Entry 4YM5 (X-ray diffraction, 4.00 A resolution (low resolution: residue-level contacts below are approximate; hydrogen-bond / salt-bridge calls are withheld)); this record covers chains F and J of the 10 polymer chains in the assembly.

# Chain F
Name: Histone H4
Organism: Homo sapiens
UniProt: P62805 (H4_HUMAN); residues 0-102 here correspond to UniProt positions 1-103 (UniProt number = residue number + 1)
Sequence (106 residues; row label = number of the first residue in the row; numbers below 1 keep their minus sign (Gly-3 is residue -3)):
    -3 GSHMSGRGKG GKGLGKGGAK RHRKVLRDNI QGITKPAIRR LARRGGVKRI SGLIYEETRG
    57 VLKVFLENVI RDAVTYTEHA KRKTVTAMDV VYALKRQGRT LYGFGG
Unresolved in the structure: -3 to 15
Differences from the reference sequence: expression tag (-3 to -1)
Swiss-Prot annotation at these positions:
  - DNA-binding region: Lys16 to Lys20
  - modified residue: Ser1 (N-acetylserine), Arg3 (Asymmetric dimethylarginine), Lys5 (N6-(2-hydroxyisobutyryl)lysine), Lys8 (N6-(2-hydroxyisobutyryl)lysine), Lys12 (N6-(2-hydroxyisobutyryl)lysine), Lys16 (N6-(2-hydroxyisobutyryl)lysine), Lys20 (N6,N6,N6-trimethyllysine), Lys31 (N6-(2-hydroxyisobutyryl)lysine), Lys44 (N6-(2-hydroxyisobutyryl)lysine), Ser47 (Phosphoserine), Tyr51 (Phosphotyrosine), Lys59 (N6-(2-hydroxyisobutyryl)lysine), Lys77 (N6-(2-hydroxyisobutyryl)lysine), Lys79 (N6-(2-hydroxyisobutyryl)lysine), Thr80 (Phosphothreonine), Tyr88 (Phosphotyrosine), Lys91 (N6-(2-hydroxyisobutyryl)lysine)
  - cross-link (Glycyl lysine isopeptide (Lys-Gly)): Lys12 (interchain with G-Cter in SUMO2), Lys20 (interchain with G-Cter in SUMO2), Lys31 (interchain with G-Cter in SUMO2), Lys59 (interchain with G-Cter in SUMO2), Lys79 (interchain with G-Cter in SUMO2), Lys91 (interchain with G-Cter in SUMO2)

# Chain J
Molecule: 144-nt DNA strand
Sequence (144 nucleotides; each row starts with the number of its first residue):
     1 ATCAATATCC ACCTGCAGAT TCTACCAAXG TGTATTTGGA AACTGCTCCA TCAAAAGGCA
    61 TGTTCAGCTG GTTCAGCTGA ACATGCCTTT TGATGGAGCA GTTTCCAAAT ACACAATTGG
   121 TAGAATCTGC AGGTGGATAT TGAT
Modified / non-standard residues: T64 ((6-4)photoproduct) at position 29

# Interface between chain F and chain J
Pairs across the interface (11):
  His18(F) - DT51(J)
  Thr30(F) - DC59(J)
  Thr30(F) - DA60(J)
  Lys31(F) - DA60(J)
  Pro32(F) - DC59(J)
  Pro32(F) - DA60(J)
  Arg36(F) - DC59(J)
  Lys44(F) - DC68(J)
  Arg45(F) - DC68(J)
  Arg45(F) - DT69(J)
  Lys77(F) - DG39(J)
Other interface residues (no listed pair), chain J (7 interface residues in all): DG58

# In short
8 residues of chain F and 7 residues of chain J are in contact. Curated annotation (UniProt) lists a
DNA-binding region on chain F.
Chain F is Histone H4 (Homo sapiens) and chain J is a 144-nt DNA strand; the structure, Crystal structure of
the human nucleosome containing 6-4PP (inside), was determined by X-ray diffraction together with 4YM6 from
the same study.
